Entry 5V0L (X-ray diffraction, 4.00 A resolution); this record covers chains A and B of the 4 polymer chains in the assembly.

[Chain A]
Molecule: Aryl hydrocarbon receptor nuclear translocator
Organism: Homo sapiens
UniProt: P27540 (ARNT_HUMAN); numbering as in UniProt (aligned over 70-346)
Sequence (279 residues; row label = number of the first residue in the row):
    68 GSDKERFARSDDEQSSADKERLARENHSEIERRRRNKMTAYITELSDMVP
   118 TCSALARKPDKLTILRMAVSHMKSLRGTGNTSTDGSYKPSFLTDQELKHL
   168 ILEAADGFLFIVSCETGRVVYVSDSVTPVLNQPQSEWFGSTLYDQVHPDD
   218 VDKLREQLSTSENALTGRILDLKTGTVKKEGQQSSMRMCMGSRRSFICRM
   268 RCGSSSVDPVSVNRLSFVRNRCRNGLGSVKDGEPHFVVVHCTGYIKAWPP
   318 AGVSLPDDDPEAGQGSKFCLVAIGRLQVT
Not modelled in the structure: 68-80, 143-154, 196-198, 227-257, 270-299, 312-323, 345-346
Differences from the reference sequence: expression tag (68-69)
UniProt features mapped onto this chain:
  - region: Leu-167 to Ala-171 (Mediates the transcription activity and dimerization of the AHR:ARNT complex)
  - modified residue: Ser-77 (Phosphoserine)

[Chain B]
Molecule: Aryl hydrocarbon receptor
Organism: Mus musculus
UniProt: P30561 (AHR_MOUSE); residues 29-267 here = UniProt positions 29-267
Sequence (241 residues; each row starts with the number of its first residue):
    27 GSGIKSNPSKRHRDRLNTELDRLASLLPFPQDVINKLDKLSVLRLSVSYL
    77 RAKSFFDVALKSTPADRNGGQDQCRAQIRDWQDLQEGEFLLQALNGFVLV
   127 VTADALVFYASSTIQDYLGFQQSDVIHQSVYELIHTEDRAEFQRQLHWAL
   177 NPDSAQGVDEAHGPPQAAVYYTPDQLPPENASFMERCFRCRLRCLLDNSS
   227 GFLAMNFQGRLKYLHGQNKKGKDGALLPPQLALFAIATPLQ
Not modelled in the structure: 27-36, 90-110, 121-123, 177-199, 217-222, 242-252, 267
Differences from the reference sequence: expression tag (27-28)
UniProt features mapped onto this chain:
  - region: Arg-37 to Lys-65 (DNA-binding), Leu-49 to Phe-81 (Required for maintaining the overall integrity of the AHR:ARNT heterodimer and its transcriptional activity), Leu-116 to Val-124 (Required for maintaining the overall integrity of the AHR:ARNT heterodimer and its transcriptional activity), Phe-260 to Ile-262 (Required for maintaining the overall integrity of the AHR:ARNT heterodimer and its transcriptional activity)
  - motif: Lys-36 to Arg-41 (Nuclear localization signal 2), Leu-63 to Leu-71 (Nuclear export signal)
What the authors report for this chain:
  - binding site for the 17-nt DNA strand: Arg-39
  - specificity-determining residues: Arg-39
  - mutagenesis - R39D (70-fold): decreased binding to optimized DRE
  - mutagenesis - R39D, I152D: abolished signaling
  - mutagenesis - R39D, I152D: abolished localization
  - mutagenesis - A119D, L120E, F260D: abolished binding to Aryl hydrocarbon receptor nuclear translocator (chain A) (citing earlier work)
  - mutagenesis - R70D: decreased signaling in response to 2 nM FICZ
  - mutagenesis - R70D: increased localization
  - mutagenesis - R70D (30-fold), I152D: decreased binding to DRE
  - mutagenesis - L49E, F115D, F134D: decreased signaling
  - mutagenesis - F134D: increased localization to FICZ

[Chain A / chain B interface]
Residue-residue contacts (76; chain A residue first):
  Met-105(A) / Leu-66(B)  hydrophobic
  Met-105(A) / Leu-69(B)  hydrophobic
  Tyr-108(A) / Leu-69(B)  hydrophobic
  Tyr-108(A) / Arg-70(B)
  Tyr-108(A) / His-153(B)
  Glu-111(A) / Val-73(B)
  Glu-111(A) / His-153(B)  salt bridge
  Leu-112(A) / Leu-69(B)  hydrophobic
  Leu-112(A) / Ser-72(B)
  Leu-112(A) / Val-73(B)  hydrophobic
  Leu-129(A) / Leu-42(B)  hydrophobic
  Leu-132(A) / Glu-45(B)
  Leu-132(A) / Leu-46(B)  hydrophobic
  Arg-133(A) / Glu-45(B)  salt bridge
  Val-136(A) / Glu-45(B)
  Val-136(A) / Arg-48(B)
  Val-136(A) / Leu-49(B)  hydrophobic
  His-138(A) / Lys-79(B)  hydrogen bond
  Met-139(A) / Leu-49(B)  hydrophobic
  Met-139(A) / Leu-52(B)
  Met-139(A) / Leu-53(B)  hydrophobic
  Lys-140(A) / Arg-48(B)
  Leu-142(A) / Tyr-75(B)  hydrophobic
  Leu-142(A) / Lys-79(B)
  Lys-155(A) / Pro-54(B)
  Lys-155(A) / Phe-55(B)
  Lys-155(A) / Pro-56(B)
  Ser-157(A) / Ser-138(B)
  Phe-158(A) / Pro-54(B)  hydrophobic
  Phe-158(A) / Ser-74(B)
  Phe-158(A) / Tyr-75(B)
  Phe-158(A) / Tyr-135(B)  hydrophobic
  Phe-158(A) / Gln-148(B)
  Phe-158(A) / Ile-152(B)  hydrophobic
  Leu-159(A) / Ala-78(B)  hydrophobic
  Leu-159(A) / Tyr-135(B)  hydrophobic
  Asp-161(A) / Gln-111(B)
  Asp-161(A) / Glu-112(B)  hydrogen bond (side chain-backbone)
  Asp-161(A) / Gly-113(B)  hydrogen bond (side chain-backbone)
  Asp-161(A) / Glu-114(B)
  Glu-163(A) / Phe-81(B)
  Leu-164(A) / Glu-114(B)
  Leu-164(A) / Leu-116(B)  hydrophobic
  Leu-164(A) / Tyr-135(B)
  His-166(A) / Phe-81(B)
  His-166(A) / Phe-82(B)
  Leu-167(A) / Phe-81(B)  hydrophobic
  Leu-167(A) / Val-124(B)  hydrophobic
  Leu-167(A) / Val-126(B)  hydrophobic
  Leu-167(A) / Tyr-135(B)  hydrophobic
  Leu-167(A) / Phe-260(B)  hydrophobic
  Ile-168(A) / Leu-116(B)  hydrophobic
  Ile-168(A) / Val-124(B)  hydrophobic
  Ile-168(A) / Ile-262(B)  hydrophobic
  Glu-170(A) / Arg-236(B)
  Glu-170(A) / Lys-238(B)  salt bridge
  Glu-170(A) / Phe-260(B)
  Ala-171(A) / Arg-236(B)  hydrogen bond (backbone-side chain)
  Ala-171(A) / Phe-260(B)
  Ala-171(A) / Ile-262(B)  hydrophobic
  Ala-172(A) / Arg-236(B)  hydrogen bond (backbone-side chain)
  Ala-172(A) / Ile-262(B)  hydrophobic
  Asp-173(A) / Arg-236(B)  salt bridge
  Leu-176(A) / Phe-115(B)  hydrophobic
  Arg-260(A) / Gln-118(B)  hydrogen bond (side chain-backbone)
  Arg-260(A) / Ala-119(B)
  Arg-260(A) / Tyr-143(B)
  Thr-309(A) / Ala-119(B)
  Tyr-311(A) / Phe-115(B)
  Asp-324(A) / Asp-142(B)
  Val-338(A) / Phe-115(B)  hydrophobic
  Val-338(A) / Ala-119(B)
  Ile-340(A) / Leu-116(B)  hydrophobic
  Ile-340(A) / Leu-120(B)  hydrophobic
  Arg-342(A) / Gln-234(B)  hydrogen bond
  Arg-342(A) / Ile-262(B)
Other interface residues (no listed pair), chain A (39 interface residues in all): Arg-101, Ile-109, Met-115, Gly-310, Ala-339
Other interface residues (no listed pair), chain B (47 interface residues in all): Leu-76, Arg-77, Ala-261
The authors on this interface:
  - interface residues, chain B: Leu-49(B), Ala-119(B), Leu-120(B), Phe-260(B)

[Overview]
39 residues of chain A face 47 of chain B across their interface, with 7 hydrogen bonds and 4 salt bridges.
Among the polar pairs are Glu-111(A)/His-153(B), Arg-133(A)/Glu-45(B) and Glu-170(A)/Lys-238(B). The paper
reports a binding site for the 17-nt DNA strand at Arg-39(B); A119D, L120E and F260D of chain B abolish
binding to Aryl hydrocarbon receptor nuclear translocator (chain A); 9 substitutions were tested in all.
Here chain A is Aryl hydrocarbon receptor nuclear translocator (Homo sapiens) and chain B is Aryl hydrocarbon
receptor (Mus musculus). Entry 5V0L (Crystal structure of the AHR-ARNT heterodimer in complex with the DRE)
was determined by X-ray diffraction.
